3BLW - chains A and C of the 8 polymer chains in the assembly; structure by X-ray diffraction, 4.30 A resolution (low resolution: residue-level contacts below are approximate; hydrogen-bond / salt-bridge calls are withheld).

Chain A (and C):
Protein: Isocitrate dehydrogenase [NAD] subunit 1
Source organism: Saccharomyces cerevisiae
Notes: EC 1.1.1.41; chain C of this document is another copy of the same molecule, construct and numbering; everything in this record applies to it too
UniProtKB: P28834 (IDH1_YEAST); residues 1-349 here correspond to UniProt positions 12-360 (UniProt number = residue number + 11)
Sequence (349 residues; each row starts with the number of its first residue):
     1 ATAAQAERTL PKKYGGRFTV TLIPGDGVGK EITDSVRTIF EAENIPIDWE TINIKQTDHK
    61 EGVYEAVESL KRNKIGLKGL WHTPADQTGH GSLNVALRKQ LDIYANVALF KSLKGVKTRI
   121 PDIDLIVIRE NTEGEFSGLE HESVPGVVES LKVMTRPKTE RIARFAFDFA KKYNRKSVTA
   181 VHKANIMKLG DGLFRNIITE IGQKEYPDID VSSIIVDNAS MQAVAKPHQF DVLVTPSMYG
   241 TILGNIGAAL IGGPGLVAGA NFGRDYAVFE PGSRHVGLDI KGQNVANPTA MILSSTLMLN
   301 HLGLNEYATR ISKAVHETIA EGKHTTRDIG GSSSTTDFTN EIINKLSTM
Disordered / not traced: 1-15, 55-59 (chain C: 1-6, 55-59)
Swiss-Prot annotation at these positions:
  - binding site (substrate): Arg98, Arg129, Asp217
  - binding site (Mg(2+)): Asp217
  - site: Lys183 (Critical for catalysis)
Ligand contacts:
  - adenosine monophosphate (AMP): Val28, Ile32, Pro254, Gly255, His275, Val276, Gly277, Leu278, Asp279, Ile280, Ala286, Asn287, Asp328
  - citrate anion (FLC): Thr83, Ser92, Asn94, Val95, Arg98, Arg129, Phe136, Thr241, Arg274

How chain A and chain C interact:
Pairs across the interface (5; chain A residue first):
  His141(A) - Glu149(C)
  Ser143(A) - Glu149(C)
  Glu149(A) - His141(C)
  Glu149(A) - Ser143(C)
  Glu149(A) - Glu149(C)
Also at the interface, not in a pair above, chain A (5 interface residues in all): Val144, Val147
Also at the interface, not in a pair above, chain C (5 interface residues in all): Val144, Val147

Overview:
Chain A and chain C each contribute 5 residues to their interface. Ligands of chain A: citrate anion and
adenosine monophosphate. UniProt lists 3 substrate-binding residues and Mg2+-binding residue Asp217(A) on
chain A.
Chain A and chain C are both Isocitrate dehydrogenase [NAD] subunit 1 (Saccharomyces cerevisiae); the
structure, Yeast Isocitrate Dehydrogenase with Citrate and AMP Bound in the Regulatory Subunits, was
determined by X-ray diffraction (same publication as 3BLV and 3BLX).
